8U8U - chains E and N of the 6 polymer chains in the assembly; structure by electron microscopy, 2.90 A resolution.

== Chain E ==
Molecule: DNA-directed RNA polymerase, mitochondrial
From: Homo sapiens
UniProt: O00411 (RPOM_HUMAN); residue numbers follow UniProt; this construct covers 120-1230
Amino-acid sequence (1119 residues; numbered 112 to 1230; the number before each row is that of its first residue):
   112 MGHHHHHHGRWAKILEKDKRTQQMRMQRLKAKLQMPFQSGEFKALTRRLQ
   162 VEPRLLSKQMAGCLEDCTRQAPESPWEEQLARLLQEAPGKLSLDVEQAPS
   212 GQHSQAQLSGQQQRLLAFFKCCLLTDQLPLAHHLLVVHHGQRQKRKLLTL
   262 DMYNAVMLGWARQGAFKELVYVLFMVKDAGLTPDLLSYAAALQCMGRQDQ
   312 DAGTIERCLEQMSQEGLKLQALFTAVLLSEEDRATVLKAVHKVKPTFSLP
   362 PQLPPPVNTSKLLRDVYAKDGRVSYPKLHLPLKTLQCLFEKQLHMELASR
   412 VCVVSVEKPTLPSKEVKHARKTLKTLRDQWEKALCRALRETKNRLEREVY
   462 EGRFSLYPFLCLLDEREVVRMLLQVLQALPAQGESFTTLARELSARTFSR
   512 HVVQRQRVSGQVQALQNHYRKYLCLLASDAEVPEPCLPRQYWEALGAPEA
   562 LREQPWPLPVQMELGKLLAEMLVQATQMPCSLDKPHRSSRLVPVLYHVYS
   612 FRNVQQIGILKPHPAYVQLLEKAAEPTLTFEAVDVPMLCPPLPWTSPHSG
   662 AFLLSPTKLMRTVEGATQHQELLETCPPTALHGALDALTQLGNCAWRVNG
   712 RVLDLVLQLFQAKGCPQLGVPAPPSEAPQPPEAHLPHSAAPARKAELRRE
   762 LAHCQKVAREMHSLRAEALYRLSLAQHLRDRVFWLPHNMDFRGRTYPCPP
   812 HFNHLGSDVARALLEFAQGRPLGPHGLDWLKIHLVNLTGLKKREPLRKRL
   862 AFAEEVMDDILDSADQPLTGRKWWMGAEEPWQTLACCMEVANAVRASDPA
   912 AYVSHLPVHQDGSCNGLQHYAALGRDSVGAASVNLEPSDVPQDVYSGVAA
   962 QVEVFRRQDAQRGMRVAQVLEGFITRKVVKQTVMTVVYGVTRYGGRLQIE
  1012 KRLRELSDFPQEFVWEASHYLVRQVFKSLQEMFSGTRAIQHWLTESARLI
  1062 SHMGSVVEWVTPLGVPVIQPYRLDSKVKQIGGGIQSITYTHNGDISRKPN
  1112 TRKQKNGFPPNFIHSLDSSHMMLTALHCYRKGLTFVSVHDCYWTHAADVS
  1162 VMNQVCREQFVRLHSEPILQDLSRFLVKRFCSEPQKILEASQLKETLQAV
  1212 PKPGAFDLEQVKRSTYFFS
Disordered / not traced: 112-217, 593-599, 1086-1106
Sequence notes: expression tag (112-119); conflict Ala555 (Glu in O00411)
Swiss-Prot annotation at these positions:
  - active site: Asp922, Lys991, Asp1151
  - natural variant: Gln149 to Ser1230 (deletion: In COXPD55), His250 (H250D: In COXPD55), Ala555 (E555A: this construct carries the variant), Pro566 (P566S: In COXPD55), Ser611 (S611F: In COXPD55), Phe641 (F641L: In COXPD55), Pro742 to Pro747 (deletion: In COXPD55), Pro810 (P810S: In COXPD55; uncertain significance), Asp870 (D870N: In COXPD55; uncertain significance), Cys925 to Ser1230 (deletion: In COXPD55), Arg1013 (R1013C: In COXPD55), Ser1193 (S1193F: In COXPD55)
Residues lining bound ligands: AMP-CPP (APC; diphosphomethylphosphonic acid adenosyl ester): Lys853, Tyr956, Arg987, Lys991, Met995, Tyr999
Reported in the primary citation:
  - binding site for AMP-CPP: Lys853, Arg987, Lys991, Met995, Tyr999
  - binding site for Template Strand DNA (TS31mt): Gln992, Thr996, Tyr999, Gln1009
  - mutagenesis - Q992A, T996A, Q1009A: decreased catalytic activity
  - mutagenesis - Y999F: increased catalytic activity on dNTP
  - mutagenesis - Y999F/H1125A: increased catalytic activity on dNTPs

== Chain N ==
Molecule: Non-Template Strand DNA (NT27mt)
Sequence (34 nucleotides; each row starts with the number of its first residue; note: 7 numbers in that range are skipped by the numbering (no residue carries them; nothing is unmodelled there); a row labelled like -16A--16H holds insertion residues (, then the next letters in order); numbers below 1 keep their minus sign (DG-28 is residue -28)):
   -28 GGACATGGTGTAA
-16A--16H TTATTTCG
    -8 ACGCCAGACGACC
Disordered / not traced: -28 to -25, -16A to -16H

== How chain E and chain N interact ==
Pairs across the interface (6):
  Trp1026(E) - DA-8(N)  base contact
  His1063(E) - DA-3(N)  salt bridge to the phosphate
  Lys1109(E) - DG-2(N)  phosphate contact
  Arg1113(E) - DC-4(N)  base contact
  Arg1113(E) - DA-3(N)  hydrogen bond to the sugar
  Lys1116(E) - DA-3(N)  salt bridge to the phosphate
Also at the interface, not in a pair above, chain E (7 interface residues in all): Arg1059, Thr1112

== In short ==
Chain E and chain N form an interface of 7 and 4 residues respectively, with 1 hydrogen bond and 2 salt
bridges. Among the polar pairs are Arg1113(E)-DA-3(N), His1063(E)-DA-3(N) and Lys1116(E)-DA-3(N). The paper
reports a binding site for AMP-CPP at Lys853(E), Arg987(E) and Lys991(E) among others; Q992A, T996A and Q1009A
of chain E reduce catalytic activity; 5 substitutions were tested in all.
Here chain E is DNA-directed RNA polymerase, mitochondrial (Homo sapiens) and chain N is Non-Template Strand
DNA (NT27mt). Entry 8U8U (Cryo-EM Structure of Cognate Substrate ATP Bound in the Entry Site (ES) of Human
Mitochondrial Transcription ...) was determined by electron microscopy, deposited together with 8U8V, 9BDC and
9BDD.
